PDB entry 8RVD | X-ray diffraction, 3.00 A resolution | chains E and H

[Chain E]
Name: 4.1 TCR beta chain
Organism: Mus musculus
Amino-acid sequence (242 residues; each row starts with the number of its first residue):
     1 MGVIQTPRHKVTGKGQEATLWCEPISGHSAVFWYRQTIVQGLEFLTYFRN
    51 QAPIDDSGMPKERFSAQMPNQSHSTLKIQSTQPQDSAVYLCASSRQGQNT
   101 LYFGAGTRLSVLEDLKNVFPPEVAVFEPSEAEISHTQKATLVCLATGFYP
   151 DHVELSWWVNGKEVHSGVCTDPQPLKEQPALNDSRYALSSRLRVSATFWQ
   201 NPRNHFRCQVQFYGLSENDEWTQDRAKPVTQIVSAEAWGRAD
Unresolved in the structure: 1
Disulfides: Cys-22/Cys-91, Cys-143/Cys-208

[Chain H]
Name: 4.1 TCR alpha chain
Organism: Mus musculus
Amino-acid sequence (207 residues; numbered 1 to 207; the number before each row is that of its first residue):
     1 MGEQVEQLPSILRVQEGSSASINCSYEDSASNYFPWYKQEPGENPKLIID
    51 IRSNMERKQTQGLIVLLDKKAKRFSLHITDTQPGDSAMYFCAASVRNYKY
   101 VFGAGTRLKVIADIQNPDPAVYQLRDSKSSDKSVCLFTDFDSQTNVSQSK
   151 DSDVYITDKCVLDMRSMDFKSNSAVAWSNKSDFACANAFNNSIIPEDTFF
   201 PSPESSA
Unresolved in the structure: 1-3, 129-130, 201-207
Disulfides: Cys-24/Cys-91, Cys-135/Cys-185

[How chain E and chain H interact]
Contacting residue pairs - 72 pairs, chain E then chain H:
  Phe-32(E) with Tyr-100(H), hydrophobic
  Tyr-34(E) with Tyr-100(H), hydrogen bond (side chain-backbone); Phe-102(H)
  Gln-36(E) with Gln-39(H), hydrogen bond; Phe-90(H)
  Gly-41(E) with Ala-104(H)
  Leu-42(E) with Phe-102(H), hydrophobic
  Tyr-47(E) with Tyr-98(H)
  Leu-90(E) with Pro-45(H), hydrophobic
  Ser-94(E) with Tyr-100(H)
  Asn-99(E) with Tyr-33(H); Tyr-100(H), hydrogen bond (backbone-side chain)
  Thr-100(E) with Tyr-33(H); Tyr-100(H)
  Leu-101(E) with Tyr-37(H), hydrogen bond (backbone-side chain); Tyr-100(H), hydrophobic; Phe-102(H), hydrophobic
  Phe-103(E) with Tyr-37(H), hydrophobic; Asn-44(H), hydrogen bond (backbone-side chain); Pro-45(H); Phe-102(H), hydrophobic
  Gly-104(E) with Asn-44(H); Pro-45(H)
  Ala-105(E) with Asn-44(H)
  Val-125(E) with Asp-126(H)
  Phe-126(E) with Leu-124(H), hydrophobic; Arg-125(H); Asp-126(H); Lys-132(H); Val-134(H), hydrophobic
  Glu-127(E) with Leu-124(H); Arg-125(H), hydrogen bond (backbone-backbone); Asp-126(H)
  Ser-129(E) with Tyr-122(H); Gln-123(H); Leu-124(H)
  Ala-131(E) with Tyr-122(H), hydrophobic; Phe-199(H)
  Glu-132(E) with Tyr-122(H)
  His-135(E) with Asp-118(H), salt bridge; Asp-197(H), salt bridge
  Thr-136(E) with Asp-118(H); Tyr-122(H); Asp-139(H)
  Lys-138(E) with Phe-169(H)
  Thr-140(E) with Leu-124(H); Leu-136(H)
  Val-142(E) with Leu-124(H), hydrophobic
  Leu-144(E) with Val-134(H), hydrophobic; Trp-177(H), hydrophobic
  Ser-166(E) with Arg-165(H)
  Gly-167(E) with Met-164(H)
  Cys-169(E) with Cys-160(H), disulfide; Val-161(H), hydrogen bond (side chain-backbone); Leu-162(H)
  Thr-170(E) with Cys-160(H)
  Asp-171(E) with Thr-157(H)
  Leu-175(E) with Ile-156(H); Thr-157(H)
  Glu-177(E) with Tyr-155(H)
  Ala-187(E) with Trp-177(H), hydrophobic
  Ser-189(E) with Thr-157(H); Val-175(H)
  Arg-191(E) with Thr-157(H), hydrogen bond; Asp-158(H); Cys-160(H); Ser-173(H), hydrogen bond; Ala-174(H); Val-175(H)
  Arg-193(E) with Asp-139(H), salt bridge; Phe-169(H)
  Ala-237(E) with Asp-126(H)
Also at the interface, not in a pair above, chain E (44 interface residues in all): Gln-40, Gln-98, Pro-128, Thr-146, Val-168, Glu-236
Also at the interface, not in a pair above, chain H (45 interface residues in all): Gly-42, Glu-43, Leu-47, Asn-97, Lys-99, Gly-103, Asp-131, Thr-138, Ser-171
Inter-chain disulfides: Cys-169(E)/Cys-160(H)

[Summary]
44 residues of chain E and 45 residues of chain H are in contact, with 1 disulfide bond, 9 hydrogen bonds and
3 salt bridges. Polar contacts include His-135(E)/Asp-118(H), His-135(E)/Asp-197(H) and Arg-193(E)/Asp-139(H).
Chain E is 4.1 TCR beta chain and chain H is 4.1 TCR alpha chain, both from Mus musculus; the structure,
Unbound murine diabetogenic 4.1 TCR, was determined by X-ray diffraction.
